PDB entry 3U81 | X-ray diffraction, 1.13 A resolution | chain A

== Chain A ==
Name: Catechol O-methyltransferase
Organism: Rattus norvegicus
Notes: EC 2.1.1.6
Reference sequence: P22734 (COMT_RAT); residues 1-221 here correspond to UniProt positions 44-264 (UniProt number = residue number + 43)
Chain sequence (221 residues; row label = number of the first residue in the row):
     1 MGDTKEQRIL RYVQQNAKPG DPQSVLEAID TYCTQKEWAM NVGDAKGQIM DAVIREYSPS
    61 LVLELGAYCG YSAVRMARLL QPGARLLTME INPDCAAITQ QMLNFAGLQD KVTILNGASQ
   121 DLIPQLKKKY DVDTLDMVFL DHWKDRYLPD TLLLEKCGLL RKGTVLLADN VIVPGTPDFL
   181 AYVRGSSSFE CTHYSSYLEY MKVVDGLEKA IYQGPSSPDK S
Unresolved in the structure: 1, 220-221
Sequence notes: engineered mutation Ile-91 (Met134 in P22734), Cys-95 (Tyr138 in P22734)
Metal / ion sites: K+: Val-183, Arg-184, Ser-186, Phe-189
Residues lining bound ligands: S-adenosylhomocysteine (SAH): Lys-46, Glu-64, Gly-66, Ala-67, Tyr-68, Tyr-71, Ser-72, Met-89, Glu-90, Ile-91, Asn-92, Cys-95, Gly-117, Ala-118, Ser-119, Gln-120, Phe-139, Asp-141, His-142, Trp-143, Arg-146

== Overview ==
Bound to chain A: S-adenosylhomocysteine. Val-183, Arg-184, Ser-186 and Phe-189 coordinate K+.
Chain A is Catechol O-methyltransferase (Rattus norvegicus); the structure, Crystal structure of a SAH-bound
semi-holo form of rat Catechol-O-methyltransferase, was determined by X-ray diffraction (same publication as
3R6T, 3S68, 3NWB and 3NWE).
